7TK3 - chains G and H of the 27 polymer chains in the assembly; structure by electron microscopy, 6.30 A resolution (low resolution: residue-level contacts below are approximate; hydrogen-bond / salt-bridge calls are withheld).

# Chain G
Name: ATP synthase subunit gamma
Source organism: Saccharomyces cerevisiae
Reference sequence: P38077 (ATPG_YEAST); residues 1-278 here correspond to UniProt positions 34-311 (UniProt number = residue number + 33)
Sequence (278 residues; numbered 1 to 278; the number before each row is that of its first residue):
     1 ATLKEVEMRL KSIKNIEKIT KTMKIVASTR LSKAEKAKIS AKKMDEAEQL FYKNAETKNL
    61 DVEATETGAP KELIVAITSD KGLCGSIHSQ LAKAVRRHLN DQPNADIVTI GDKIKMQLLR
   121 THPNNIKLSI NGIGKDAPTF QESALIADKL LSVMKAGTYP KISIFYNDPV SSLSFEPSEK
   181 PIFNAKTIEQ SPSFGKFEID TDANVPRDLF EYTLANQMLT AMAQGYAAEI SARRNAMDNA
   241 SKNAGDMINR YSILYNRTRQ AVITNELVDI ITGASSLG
Not modelled in the structure: 60-70, 277-278

# Chain H
Name: ATP synthase subunit delta
Source organism: Saccharomyces cerevisiae
Reference sequence: Q12165 (ATPD_YEAST); residues 1-138 here correspond to UniProt positions 23-160 (UniProt number = residue number + 22)
Sequence (138 residues; numbered 1 to 138; the number before each row is that of its first residue):
     1 AEAAAASSGL KLQFALPHET LYSGSEVTQV NLPAKSGRIG VLANHVPTVE QLLPGVVEVM
    61 EGSNSKKFFI SGGFATVQPD SQLCVTAIEA FPLESFSQEN IKNLLAEAKK NVSSSDAREA
   121 AEAAIQVEVL ENLQSVLK
Not modelled in the structure: 1-10, 24-25, 91, 98, 116-117, 137-138

# How chain G and chain H interact
Contacting residue pairs (9):
  Ala37(G) - Pro17(H)
  Ser40(G) - Leu16(H)
  Ser40(G) - Pro17(H)
  Ala41(G) - Pro17(H)
  Phe197(G) - Pro47(H)
  Glu198(G) - Pro47(H)
  Glu198(G) - Thr48(H)
  Glu198(G) - Val49(H)
  Asp202(G) - Lys35(H)
Also at the interface, not in a pair above, chain G (8 interface residues in all): Lys196, Ile199
Also at the interface, not in a pair above, chain H (8 interface residues in all): Glu19, Pro79

# Overview
Chain G and chain H each contribute 8 residues to their interface.
Chain G is ATP synthase subunit gamma and chain H is ATP synthase subunit delta, both from Saccharomyces
cerevisiae; the structure, Yeast ATP synthase State 1binding(b) with 10 mM ATP backbone model, was determined
by electron microscopy (same publication as 7TJS, 7TJT, 7TJU, 7TJV, 7TJW, 7TJX and 30 further entries).
